PDB entry 1EMT | X-ray diffraction, 2.25 A resolution | chains L and H

# Chain L
Protein: IGG antibody (light chain)
Organism: Mus musculus
Notes: fragment: fab fragment; antibody fragment or engineered binder
Amino-acid sequence (214 residues; row label = number of the first residue in the row):
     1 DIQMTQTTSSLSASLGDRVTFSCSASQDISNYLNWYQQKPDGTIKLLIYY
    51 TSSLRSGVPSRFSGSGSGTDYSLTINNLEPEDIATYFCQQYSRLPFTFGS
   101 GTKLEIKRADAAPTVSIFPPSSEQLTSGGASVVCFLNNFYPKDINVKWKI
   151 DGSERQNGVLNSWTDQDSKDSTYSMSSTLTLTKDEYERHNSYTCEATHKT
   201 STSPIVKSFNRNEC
Disulfide bonds: Cys23-Cys88, Cys134-Cys194

# Chain H
Protein: IGG antibody (heavy chain)
Organism: Mus musculus
Notes: fragment: fab fragment; antibody fragment or engineered binder
Amino-acid sequence (213 residues; numbered 1 to 216; 3 numbers in that range are skipped by the numbering (no residue carries them; nothing is unmodelled there); the number before each row is that of its first residue):
     1 QVHLQESGPELVRPGASVKISCKTSGYVFSSSWMNWVKQRPGQGLKWIGR
    51 IYPGNGNTNYNEKFKGKATLTADKSSNTAYMQLSSLTSVDSAVYFCATSS
   104 AYWGQGTLLTVSAAKTTPPSVYPLAPGSAAQTNSMVTLGCLVKGYFPEPV
   154 TVTWNSGSLSSGVHTFPAVLQSDLYTLSSSVTVPSSPRPSETVTCNVAHP
   204 ASSTKVDKKIVPR
Disordered / not traced: 131-135
Disulfide bonds: Cys22-Cys96, Cys143-Cys198

# How chain L and chain H interact
Pairs across the interface (57):
  Asp1(L) with Lys63(H), salt bridge
  Tyr36(L) with Trp106(H)
  Gln38(L) with Gln39(H), hydrogen bond; Phe95(H)
  Gly42(L) with Phe95(H)
  Ile44(L) with Trp106(H), hydrophobic
  Leu46(L) with Ala104(H), hydrophobic
  Arg55(L) with Ser100(H), hydrogen bond (side chain-backbone); Ala104(H), hydrogen bond (side chain-backbone); Tyr105(H), hydrogen bond
  Phe87(L) with Leu45(H), hydrophobic
  Leu94(L) with Trp47(H), hydrophobic; Asn59(H)
  Pro95(L) with Trp47(H), hydrophobic; Asn61(H)
  Phe96(L) with Asn35(H); Trp47(H); Arg50(H)
  Phe98(L) with Leu45(H); Trp106(H), hydrophobic
  Ser116(L) with Thr140(H)
  Phe118(L) with Leu127(H); Ala128(H); Pro129(H); Thr140(H)
  Pro119(L) with Arg216(H), hydrogen bond (backbone-side chain)
  Pro120(L) with Arg216(H), hydrogen bond (backbone-side chain)
  Ser121(L) with Tyr125(H); Pro126(H)
  Glu123(L) with Tyr125(H); Pro126(H); Lys211(H), salt bridge
  Gln124(L) with Tyr125(H); Lys146(H)
  Ser127(L) with Tyr125(H)
  Ser131(L) with Leu144(H); Lys146(H)
  Phe135(L) with Leu127(H), hydrophobic; Phe169(H), hydrophobic; Ser181(H); Ser182(H); Ser183(H)
  Asn137(L) with His167(H); Phe169(H); Ser183(H), hydrogen bond
  Asn138(L) with His167(H), hydrogen bond
  Leu160(L) with Gln174(H)
  Ser162(L) with Phe169(H); Pro170(H), hydrogen bond (side chain-backbone)
  Trp163(L) with Pro170(H)
  Thr164(L) with Phe169(H)
  Ser174(L) with His167(H), hydrogen bond; Phe169(H)
  Met175(L) with Phe169(H)
  Ser176(L) with Phe169(H); Ser181(H)
  Cys214(L) with Gly130(H)
Interface residues without a listed pair, chain L (35 interface residues in all): Val133, Asp167, Thr180
Interface residues without a listed pair, chain H (36 interface residues in all): Val37, Leu141, Gly142, Thr168, Val172

# Overview
Chain L and chain H form an interface of 35 and 36 residues respectively; the contacts include 10 hydrogen
bonds and 2 salt bridges. Among the polar pairs are Asp1(L)-Lys63(H), Glu123(L)-Lys211(H) and
Gln38(L)-Gln39(H).
Chain L is IGG antibody (light chain) and chain H is IGG antibody (heavy chain), both from Mus musculus; the
structure, Fab antibody fragment of an C60 antifullerene antibody, was determined by X-ray diffraction.
